PDB entry 7UL4 | electron microscopy, 2.80 A resolution | chains A and D

Chain A:
Molecule: Mu-type opioid receptor
Source organism: Mus musculus
Reference sequence: P42866 (OPRM_MOUSE); residue numbers follow UniProt; this construct covers 6-398
Amino-acid sequence (426 residues; each row starts with the number of its first residue; numbers below 1 keep their minus sign (Met-19 is residue -19)):
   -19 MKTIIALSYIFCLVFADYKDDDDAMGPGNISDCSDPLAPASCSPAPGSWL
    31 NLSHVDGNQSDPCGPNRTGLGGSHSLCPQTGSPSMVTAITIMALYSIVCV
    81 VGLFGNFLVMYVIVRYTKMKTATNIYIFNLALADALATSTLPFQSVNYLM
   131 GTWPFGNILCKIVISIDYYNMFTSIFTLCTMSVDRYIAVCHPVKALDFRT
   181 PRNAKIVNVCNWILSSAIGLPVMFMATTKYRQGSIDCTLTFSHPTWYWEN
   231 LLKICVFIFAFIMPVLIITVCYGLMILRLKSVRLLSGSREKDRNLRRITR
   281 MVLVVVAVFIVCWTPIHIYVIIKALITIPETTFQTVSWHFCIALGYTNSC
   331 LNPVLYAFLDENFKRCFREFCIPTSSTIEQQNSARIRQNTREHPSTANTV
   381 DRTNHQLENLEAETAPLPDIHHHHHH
Not modelled in the structure: -19 to 64, 223-224, 353-406
Sequence notes: initiating methionine (-19); expression tag (-18 to 5, 399-406); engineered mutation Leu264 (Met in P42866), Arg269 (Lys in P42866)
Swiss-Prot annotation at these positions:
  - motif: Asn332 to Tyr336 (NPxxY)
  - modified residue: Tyr166 (Phosphotyrosine), Ser363 (Phosphoserine), Thr370 (Phosphothreonine), Ser375 (Phosphoserine), Thr394 (Phosphothreonine)
  - lipidation: Cys351 (S-palmitoyl cysteine)
  - glycosylation (N-linked (GlcNAc...) asparagine): Asn9, Asn31, Asn38, Asn46
  - mutagenesis: Leu387 (L387A: Abolishes receptor recycling; when associated with A-390), Leu390 (L390A: Abolishes receptor recycling; when associated with A-387)
Disulfide bonds: Cys140-Cys217
Residues lining bound ligands: Alvimopan (NG0; N-[(2S)-2-{[(3R,4R)-4-(3-hydroxyphenyl)-3,4-dimethylpiperidin-1-yl]methyl}-3-phenylpropanoyl]glycine): Gln124, Asn127, Tyr128, Trp133, Val143, Ile144, Asp147, Tyr148, Met151, Cys217, Thr218, Leu219, Val236, Ile296, His297, Val300, Trp318, Ile322, Tyr326
From the paper describing this entry:
  - binding site for Alvimopan: Asp147
  - specificity-determining residues: Gln124, Tyr326 (proposed by the authors, not directly observed)

Chain D:
Molecule: Megabody 6
Source organism: synthetic construct
Notes: antibody fragment or engineered binder
Amino-acid sequence (516 residues; row label = number of the first residue in the row):
     1 QVQLQESGGGLVRKTTTSVIDTTNDAQNLLTQAQTIVNTLKDYCPILIAK
    51 SSSSNGGTNNANTPSWQTAGGGKNSCATFGAEFSAASDMINNAQKIVQET
   101 QQLSANQPKNITQPHNLNLNSPSSLTALAQKMLKNAQSQAEILKLANQVE
   151 SDFNKLSSGHLKDYIGKCDASAISSANMTMQNQKNNWGNGCAGVEETQSL
   201 LKTSAADFNNQTPQINQAQNLANTLIQELGNNTYEQLSRLLTNDNGTNSK
   251 TSAQAINQAVNNLNERAKTLAGGTTNSPAYQATLLALRSVLGLWNSMGYA
   301 VICGGYTKSPGENNQKDFHYTDENGNGTTINCGGSTNSNGTHSYNGTNTL
   351 KADKNVSLSIEQYEKIHEAYQILSKALKQAGLAPLNSKGEKLEAHVTTSK
   401 PSLRLSCAASGTIFRLYDMGWYRRVSGNQRELVASITSGGSTKYGDSVKG
   451 RFTISRDNAKNTVYLQMSSLKPEDTAVYYCNAEYRTGIWEELLDGWGQGT
   501 QVTVSSHHHHHHEPEA
Not modelled in the structure: 1-404, 424-431, 444-452, 459-460, 466-475, 499-516

How chain A and chain D interact:
Contacting residue pairs (17):
  Leu259(A) with Trp489(D), hydrophobic
  Val262(A) with Arg485(D), hydrogen bond (backbone-side chain)
  Arg263(A) with Tyr417(D); Asp418(D), salt bridge; Glu483(D), salt bridge; Arg485(D), hydrogen bond (backbone-side chain); Leu492(D)
  Leu264(A) with Leu492(D), hydrophobic
  Arg269(A) with Leu492(D), hydrogen bond (side chain-backbone)
  Asp272(A) with Arg485(D), salt bridge
  Arg273(A) with Glu491(D)
  Arg276(A) with Arg485(D); Ile488(D), hydrogen bond (side chain-backbone); Trp489(D); Glu490(D)
  Thr279(A) with Trp489(D)
  Arg280(A) with Trp489(D)
Other interface residues (no listed pair), chain A (13 interface residues in all): Ile256, Lys260, Leu283
Other interface residues (no listed pair), chain D (12 interface residues in all): Phe414, Leu493, Asp494

In short:
13 residues of chain A face 12 of chain D across their interface, with 4 hydrogen bonds and 3 salt bridges.
Polar pairs include Arg263(A)-Asp418(D), Arg263(A)-Glu483(D) and Asp272(A)-Arg485(D). Bound to chain A:
Alvimopan. UniProt lists 2 mutagenesis sites on chain A. From the paper: a binding site for Alvimopan at
Asp147(A); specificity determinants Gln124(A) and Tyr326(A).
Here chain A is Mu-type opioid receptor (Mus musculus) and chain D is Megabody 6 (synthetic construct). Entry
7UL4 (CryoEM Structure of Inactive MOR Bound to Alvimopan and Mb6) was determined by electron microscopy (same
publication as 7UL2, 7UL3 and 7UL5).
